PDB entry 8Y0M | X-ray diffraction, 2.30 A resolution | chains B and C of the 4 polymer chains in the assembly

[Chain B (and C)]
Name: beta-glucosidase
Organism: Thermoascus aurantiacus
Notes: EC 3.2.1.21; chain C of this document is another copy of the same molecule, construct and numbering; everything in this record applies to it too
UniProtKB: Q0ZUL0 (Q0ZUL0_THEAU); residue numbers follow UniProt; this construct covers 1-861
Sequence (861 residues; each row starts with the number of its first residue):
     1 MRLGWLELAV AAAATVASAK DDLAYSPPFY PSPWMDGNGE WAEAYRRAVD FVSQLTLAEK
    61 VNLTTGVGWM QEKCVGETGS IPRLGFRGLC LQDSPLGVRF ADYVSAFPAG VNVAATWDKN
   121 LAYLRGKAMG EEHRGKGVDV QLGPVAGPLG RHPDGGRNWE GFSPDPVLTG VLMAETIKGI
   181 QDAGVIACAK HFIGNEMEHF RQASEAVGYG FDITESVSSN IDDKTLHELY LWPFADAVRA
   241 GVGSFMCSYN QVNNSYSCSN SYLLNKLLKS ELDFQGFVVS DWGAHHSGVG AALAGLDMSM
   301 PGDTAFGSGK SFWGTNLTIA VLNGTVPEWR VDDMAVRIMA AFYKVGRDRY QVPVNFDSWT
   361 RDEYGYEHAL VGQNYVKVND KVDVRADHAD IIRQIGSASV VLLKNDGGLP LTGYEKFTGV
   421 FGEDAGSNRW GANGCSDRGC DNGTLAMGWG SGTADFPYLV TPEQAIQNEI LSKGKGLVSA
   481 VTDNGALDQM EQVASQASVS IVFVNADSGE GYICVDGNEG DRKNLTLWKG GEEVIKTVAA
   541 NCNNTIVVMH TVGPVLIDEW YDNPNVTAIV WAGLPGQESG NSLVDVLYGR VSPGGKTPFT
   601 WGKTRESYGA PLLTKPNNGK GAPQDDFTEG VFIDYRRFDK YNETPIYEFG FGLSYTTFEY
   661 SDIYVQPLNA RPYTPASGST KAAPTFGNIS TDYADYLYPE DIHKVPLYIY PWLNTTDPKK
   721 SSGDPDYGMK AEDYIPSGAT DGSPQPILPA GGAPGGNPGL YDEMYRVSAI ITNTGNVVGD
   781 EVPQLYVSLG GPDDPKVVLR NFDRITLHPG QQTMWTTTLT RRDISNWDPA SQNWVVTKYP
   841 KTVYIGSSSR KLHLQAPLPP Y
Not modelled in the structure: 1-22, 303-311, 687-735
Sequence notes: engineered mutation Val-279 (Met in Q0ZUL0), Ser-308 (Thr in Q0ZUL0), Arg-361 (Lys in Q0ZUL0), Asn-433 (Asp in Q0ZUL0), Cys-514 (Asn in Q0ZUL0)
Cystine bridges: Cys-74/Cys-90, Cys-247/Cys-258, Cys-435/Cys-440
Bound ions: Mg2+ site 1: Asp-36, Asp-273; Mg2+ site 2 near Asp-625 (its only coordinating residue here)
Small-molecule neighbours: 1-deoxynojirimycin (NOJ): Val-75, Asp-93, Arg-99, Leu-142, Arg-157, Lys-190, His-191, Arg-201, Met-246, Tyr-249, Asp-281, Trp-282, Ser-451, Glu-510

[How chain B and chain C interact]
Contacting residue pairs (23; chain B residue first):
  Met-70(B) with Val-207(C), hydrophobic
  Asp-212(B) with Tyr-366(C)
  Thr-214(B) with His-368(C)
  Phe-312(B) with Phe-312(C), hydrophobic
  Tyr-366(B) with Gly-619(C); Lys-620(C), hydrogen bond (backbone-side chain)
  Glu-367(B) with Lys-620(C), salt bridge
  His-368(B) with Thr-214(C); Lys-620(C); Gly-621(C)
  Gln-373(B) with Asn-618(C); Gly-619(C); Lys-620(C); Gly-621(C)
  Asn-618(B) with Gln-373(C)
  Gly-619(B) with Tyr-366(C); Gln-373(C)
  Lys-620(B) with Tyr-366(C), hydrogen bond (side chain-backbone); Glu-367(C), salt bridge; His-368(C); Gln-373(C)
  Gly-621(B) with His-368(C); Gln-373(C)
Interface residues without a listed pair, chain B (13 interface residues in all): Val-207
Interface residues without a listed pair, chain C (13 interface residues in all): Met-70, Asp-212

[Overview]
The chain B/chain C interface involves 13 residues from each chain; the contacts include 2 hydrogen bonds and
2 salt bridges. Polar pairs include Glu-367(B)/Lys-620(C) and Tyr-366(B)/Lys-620(C). Bound to chain B:
1-deoxynojirimycin. Asp-36(B) and Asp-273(B) coordinate Mg2+ site 1.
Both chains are beta-glucosidase (Thermoascus aurantiacus). Entry 8Y0M (beta-glucosidase mutant
M279V_T308S_K361R_D433N_N514C) was determined by X-ray diffraction, deposited together with 8Y0L.
